Entry 7ZYJ (electron microscopy, 2.70 A resolution); this record covers chains H and n of the 28 polymer chains in the assembly.

Chain H:
Molecule: Proteasome subunit beta
Organism: Leishmania tarentolae
UniProtKB: A0A640KBR2 (A0A640KBR2_LEITA); residue numbers follow UniProt; this construct covers 55-283
Amino-acid sequence (229 residues; numbered 55 to 283; the number before each row is that of its first residue):
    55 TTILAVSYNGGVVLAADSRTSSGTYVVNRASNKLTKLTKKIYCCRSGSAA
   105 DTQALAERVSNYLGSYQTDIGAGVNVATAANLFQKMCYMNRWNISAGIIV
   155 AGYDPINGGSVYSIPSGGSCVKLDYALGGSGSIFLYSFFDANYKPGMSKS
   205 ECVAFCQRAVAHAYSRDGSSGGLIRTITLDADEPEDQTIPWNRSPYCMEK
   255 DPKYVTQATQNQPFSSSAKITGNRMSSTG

Chain n:
Molecule: Proteasome subunit beta
Organism: Leishmania tarentolae
UniProtKB: A0A640KSC5 (A0A640KSC5_LEITA); numbering as in UniProt (aligned over 1-219)
Amino-acid sequence (219 residues; row label = number of the first residue in the row):
     1 MASGGSVIAIKYKGGVLMAADTLLSYGSLAKWPNIPRIRLLGSHSAVCAT
    51 GSYADFQMMAKQVEDNIERQKMYHNVDELSPSEVFSYLHRSIYQKRCDFD
   101 PCLCQMVFIGVRDGETFLAGVDDVGTRWEDDCIATGYGAYIALPLLRQAL
   151 EKNPDGLSRGEAMRILTDCLRVLFYRECRAINKFQVADAASDGVRISEPF
   201 DVETHWEYEGYCFEKTAII
Not modelled in the structure: 1

How chain H and chain n interact:
Pairs across the interface (90; chain H residue first):
  R73(H) with E177(n); C178(n), hydrogen bond (side chain-backbone)
  S75(H) with C178(n)
  T78(H) with Y137(n), hydrogen bond; C178(n), hydrogen bond (backbone-backbone); R179(n)
  Y79(H) with Y137(n); R176(n); C178(n)
  V80(H) with Y175(n); R176(n), hydrogen bond (backbone-side chain); C178(n), hydrophobic
  V81(H) with R176(n), hydrogen bond (backbone-side chain)
  R83(H) with Y175(n); H205(n), hydrogen bond (side chain-backbone); W206(n); Y208(n); Y211(n), hydrogen bond
  A84(H) with Y211(n), hydrophobic; T216(n)
  N86(H) with F213(n), hydrogen bond (side chain-backbone); T216(n), hydrogen bond; A217(n)
  L88(H) with F213(n), hydrophobic
  T89(H) with I218(n)
  K90(H) with I219(n)
  R99(H) with I218(n)
  Q107(H) with I218(n)
  E111(H) with I218(n)
  F188(H) with L29(n), hydrophobic
  S219(H) with A30(n)
  R220(H) with S28(n); L29(n); A30(n), hydrogen bond (side chain-backbone); K31(n), hydrogen bond (side chain-backbone)
  D221(H) with S28(n)
  G222(H) with S28(n), hydrogen bond (backbone-backbone); C178(n)
  G226(H) with W206(n)
  L227(H) with W206(n), hydrophobic
  R229(H) with Y211(n), hydrogen bond (side chain-backbone); C212(n); F213(n); T216(n), hydrogen bond
  D240(H) with F213(n)
  T242(H) with F213(n)
  P244(H) with W206(n), hydrophobic; E207(n)
  W245(H) with F174(n); N182(n); W206(n)
  N246(H) with T204(n), hydrogen bond (side chain-backbone)
  R247(H) with E207(n), salt bridge
  M252(H) with P33(n), hydrophobic; K183(n)
  E253(H) with I181(n); N182(n), hydrogen bond (side chain-backbone)
  Y258(H) with N34(n); K183(n), hydrogen bond (backbone-side chain)
  T260(H) with N34(n), hydrogen bond (backbone-side chain)
  Q261(H) with T22(n); N34(n); I35(n); P36(n); Q185(n), hydrogen bond; P199(n)
  A262(H) with N34(n), hydrogen bond (backbone-backbone); P36(n)
  Q264(H) with R39(n), hydrogen bond (backbone-side chain); Y53(n), hydrogen bond; Q57(n)
  N265(H) with P36(n); I38(n), hydrogen bond (side chain-backbone); R39(n), hydrogen bond
  F268(H) with E68(n)
  N277(H) with P36(n)
  R278(H) with L40(n); G42(n), hydrogen bond (side chain-backbone)
  M279(H) with L40(n); R195(n); I196(n), hydrogen bond (backbone-backbone); S197(n); E198(n)
  S280(H) with L40(n); V194(n); R195(n)
  S281(H) with L40(n); S43(n), hydrogen bond (side chain-backbone); G193(n); V194(n), hydrogen bond (side chain-backbone)
Other interface residues (no listed pair), chain H (49 interface residues in all): G77, N82, S114, T230, I231, K254
Other interface residues (no listed pair), chain n (52 interface residues in all): H44, E64, M72, I141, D201

In short:
49 residues of chain H and 52 residues of chain n are in contact; the contacts include 28 hydrogen bonds and 1
salt bridge. Polar contacts include R247(H)-E207(n), R73(H)-C178(n) and T78(H)-Y137(n).
Chain H is Proteasome subunit beta and chain n is Proteasome subunit beta, both from Leishmania tarentolae;
the structure, Leishmania tarentolae proteasome 20S subunit in complex with compound 2, was determined by
electron microscopy.
